PDB entry 5FAJ | X-ray diffraction, 1.64 A resolution | chains A and B

# Chain A (and B)
Molecule: Alanine racemase
Source organism: Streptomyces coelicolor A3(2)
Notes: EC 5.1.1.1; chain B of this document is another copy of the same molecule, construct and numbering; everything in this record applies to it too
UniProtKB: O86786 (ALR_STRCO); residue numbers follow UniProt; this construct covers 1-391
Chain sequence (410 residues; row label = number of the first residue in the row; numbers below 1 keep their minus sign (Met-18 is residue -18)):
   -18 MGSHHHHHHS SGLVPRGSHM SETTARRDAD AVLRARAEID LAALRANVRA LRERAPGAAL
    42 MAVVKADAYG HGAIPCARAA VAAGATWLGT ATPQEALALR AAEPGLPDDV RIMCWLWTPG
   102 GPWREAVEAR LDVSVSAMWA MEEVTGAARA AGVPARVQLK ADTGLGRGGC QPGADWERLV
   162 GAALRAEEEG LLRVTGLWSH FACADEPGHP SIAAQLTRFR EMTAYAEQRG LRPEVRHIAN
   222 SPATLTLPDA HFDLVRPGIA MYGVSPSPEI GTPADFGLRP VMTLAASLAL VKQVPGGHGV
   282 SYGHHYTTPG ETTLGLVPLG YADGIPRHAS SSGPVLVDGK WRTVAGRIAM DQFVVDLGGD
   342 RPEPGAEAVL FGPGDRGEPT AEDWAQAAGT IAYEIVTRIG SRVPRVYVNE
Not modelled in the structure: -18 to 6 (chain B: -18 to 9)
Differences from the reference sequence: initiating methionine (-18); expression tag (-17 to 0)
Modified / non-standard residues: Lys141 (lysine nz-carboxylic acid; KCX)
Metal / ion sites: Na+: Ser180, His181
Residues lining bound ligands:
  - D-Cycloserine (DCS; D-[3-hydroxy-2-methyl-5-phosphonooxymethyl-pyridin-4-ylmethyl]-N,O-cycloserylamide), molecule 1: Val44, Lys46, Tyr50, Trp96, Lys141, Arg148, Trp179, His181, Asn221, Ser222, Pro223, Arg237, Pro238, Gly239, Ile240, Tyr374
  - D-Cycloserine (DCS), molecule 2: Tyr283, Tyr302, Ala330, Met331, Asp332
What the authors report for this chain:
  - binding site for D-Cycloserine: Arg148, Tyr283, Tyr302, Met331
  - catalytic residues: Tyr283
  - conformationally variable residues (side-chain flip): Arg148

# Interface between chain A and chain B
Contacting residue pairs (155):
  Asp11(A) with Gln75(B), hydrogen bond; Pro103(B)
  Leu14(A) with Thr99(B); Gly101(B)
  Lys46(A) with Met331(B), hydrogen bond; Asp332(B), salt bridge
  Ala47(A) with Ala303(B), hydrophobic; Met331(B), hydrophobic; Arg383(B)
  Tyr50(A) with Met331(B), hydrophobic
  Ala72(A) with Asp332(B)
  Thr73(A) with Arg15(B)
  Gln75(A) with Asp11(B), hydrogen bond; Ala12(B)
  Glu76(A) with Arg383(B), salt bridge
  Leu97(A) with Arg15(B); Pro299(B), hydrophobic; Asp332(B)
  Trp98(A) with Ala270(B)
  Thr99(A) with Leu14(B), hydrogen bond (side chain-backbone); Arg15(B); Ser268(B); Pro299(B)
  Pro100(A) with Leu269(B); Pro345(B); Gly346(B)
  Gly101(A) with Leu14(B)
  Pro103(A) with Asp11(B)
  Glu106(A) with Asp11(B)
  Ala118(A) with Leu271(B), hydrophobic
  Trp120(A) with Ala270(B), hydrogen bond (side chain-backbone); Pro345(B)
  Lys141(A) with Gln333(B)
  Asp143(A) with Lys273(B), salt bridge; His279(B), salt bridge
  Gly145(A) with His279(B); Gly280(B); His285(B), hydrogen bond (backbone-side chain)
  Leu146(A) with Gly280(B); Val281(B); Ser282(B), hydrogen bond (backbone-backbone); Tyr283(B)
  Gly147(A) with His279(B); Gly280(B); Val281(B); Leu295(B); Val335(B)
  Arg148(A) with Leu271(B); Lys273(B), hydrogen bond (backbone-side chain); Ser282(B), hydrogen bond; Tyr283(B), hydrogen bond; Leu297(B); Ala330(B); Gln333(B); Val335(B)
  Gly149(A) with Leu271(B); Leu297(B)
  Gly150(A) with Leu271(B); Lys273(B), hydrogen bond (backbone-side chain)
  Gln152(A) with Gln274(B); Val275(B); Pro276(B); His279(B), hydrogen bond
  His181(A) with Tyr283(B), hydrogen bond
  Phe182(A) with Tyr283(B)
  Ala183(A) with Ser282(B); Tyr283(B); Gly284(B), hydrogen bond (backbone-backbone); His285(B)
  Cys184(A) with Gly284(B)
  Ser192(A) with His285(B)
  Ser268(A) with Thr99(B)
  Leu269(A) with Pro100(B)
  Ala270(A) with Trp98(B); Trp120(B)
  Leu271(A) with Ala118(B), hydrophobic; Arg148(B); Gly149(B); Gly150(B)
  Lys273(A) with Asp143(B), salt bridge; Arg148(B), hydrogen bond (side chain-backbone); Gly150(B), hydrogen bond (side chain-backbone)
  Gln274(A) with Gln152(B)
  Val275(A) with Gln152(B)
  Pro276(A) with Gln152(B)
  His279(A) with Asp143(B), salt bridge; Gly145(B); Gly147(B); Gln152(B), hydrogen bond
  Gly280(A) with Gly145(B); Leu146(B); Gly147(B)
  Val281(A) with Leu146(B); Gly147(B)
  Ser282(A) with Leu146(B), hydrogen bond (backbone-backbone); Ala183(B)
  Tyr283(A) with Leu146(B); Arg148(B), hydrogen bond; His181(B), hydrogen bond; Phe182(B); Ala183(B)
  Gly284(A) with Ala183(B), hydrogen bond (backbone-backbone); Cys184(B); Glu187(B)
  His285(A) with Gly145(B), hydrogen bond (side chain-backbone); Ala183(B); Ser192(B)
  Leu295(A) with Gly147(B)
  Leu297(A) with Arg148(B); Gly149(B)
  Pro299(A) with Leu97(B), hydrophobic
  Tyr302(A) with Tyr374(B); Glu375(B); Arg379(B), hydrogen bond (backbone-side chain)
  Ala303(A) with Ala47(B), hydrophobic; Thr378(B)
  Gly305(A) with Arg379(B)
  Pro307(A) with Arg379(B)
  Arg308(A) with Thr371(B); Ile372(B); Glu375(B), hydrogen bond (backbone-side chain)
  His309(A) with His309(B); Ala369(B), hydrogen bond (side chain-backbone); Gly370(B), hydrogen bond (side chain-backbone); Thr371(B)
  Ala330(A) with Arg148(B)
  Met331(A) with Lys46(B), hydrogen bond; Ala47(B), hydrophobic; Tyr50(B), hydrophobic; Thr378(B)
  Asp332(A) with Lys46(B), salt bridge; Ala72(B); Leu97(B)
  Gln333(A) with Lys141(B); Arg148(B), hydrogen bond
  Val335(A) with Gly147(B); Arg148(B)
  Pro345(A) with Pro100(B); Trp120(B)
  Gly346(A) with Pro100(B)
  Ala369(A) with His309(B), hydrogen bond (backbone-side chain)
  Gly370(A) with His309(B), hydrogen bond (backbone-side chain)
  Thr371(A) with Arg308(B)
  Ile372(A) with Arg308(B)
  Tyr374(A) with Tyr302(B)
  Glu375(A) with Tyr302(B); Arg308(B), hydrogen bond (side chain-backbone)
  Thr378(A) with Ala303(B); Met331(B)
  Arg379(A) with Tyr302(B), hydrogen bond (side chain-backbone); Gly305(B); Pro307(B); Arg379(B)
  Arg383(A) with Ala47(B); Glu76(B), salt bridge
Also at the interface, not in a pair above, chain A (78 interface residues in all): Ala12, Arg15, Gly102, Ser117, Asp156, Glu187
Also at the interface, not in a pair above, chain B (77 interface residues in all): Thr73, Gly102, Ser117, Asp156

# Summary
The interface between chain A and chain B involves 78 residues on one side and 77 on the other, with 32
hydrogen bonds and 8 salt bridges. Polar contacts include Lys46(A)-Asp332(B), Glu76(A)-Arg383(B) and
Asp143(A)-Lys273(B). Chain A binds D-Cycloserine. The paper reports the catalytic residue Tyr283(A); a binding
site for D-Cycloserine at Arg148(A), Tyr283(A) and Tyr302(A) among others.
Chain A and chain B are both Alanine racemase (Streptomyces coelicolor A3(2)); the structure, Alanine Racemase
from Streptomyces coelicolor A3(2) in complex with D-Cycloserine, was determined by X-ray diffraction,
deposited together with 5FAC and 5FAG.
